Entry 6RDS (electron microscopy, 3.80 A resolution); this record covers chains P and U of the 20 polymer chains in the assembly.

Chain P:
Name: Mitochondrial ATP synthase subunit OSCP
Organism: Polytomella sp. Pringsheim 198.80
UniProtKB: D8V7I1 (D8V7I1_9CHLO); residue numbers follow UniProt; this construct covers 1-229
Sequence (229 residues; row label = number of the first residue in the row):
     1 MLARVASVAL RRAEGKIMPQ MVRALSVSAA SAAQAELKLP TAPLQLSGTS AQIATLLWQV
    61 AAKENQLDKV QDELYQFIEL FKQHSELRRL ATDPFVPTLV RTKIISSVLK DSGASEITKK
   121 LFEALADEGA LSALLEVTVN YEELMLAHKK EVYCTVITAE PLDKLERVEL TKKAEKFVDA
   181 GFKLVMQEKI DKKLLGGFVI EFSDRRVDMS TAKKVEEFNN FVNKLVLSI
Unresolved in the structure: 1-36, 151-229

Chain U:
Name: ATP synthase subunit alpha
Organism: Polytomella sp. Pringsheim 198.80
UniProtKB: A0ZW40 (A0ZW40_9CHLO); numbering as in UniProt (aligned over 1-562)
Sequence (562 residues; numbered 1 to 562; the number before each row is that of its first residue):
     1 MRSPAAFVAR SGLFKASLGQ SNWAQKAEQM MASVTRTFAA DAKALDELRK PKFSSKYLIQ
    61 HVSQKLIPAV KEWEKSYQPP VIHLGRVLSV GDGIARVYGL KSVQAGELVC FDSGVKGMAL
   121 NLQADHVGVV VFGNDSVIHQ GDLVYRTGQI VNVPIGPGTL GRVTDGLGQP IDGKGPLTNV
   181 RSSLVEVKAP GIIARQSVRE PLFTGVKAVD ALVPIGRGQR ELIIGDRQTG KTAVAIDAII
   241 HQKNCNEQVP KAQRVYCVYV AVGQKRSTVA QLVKLFTQTG AMRYTIMVSA TASDAAPLQF
   301 LAPYSGCAMA EYFRDTGKHG LIIYDDLSKQ SVAYRQMSLL LRRPPGREAF PGDVFYLHSR
   361 LLERAAKLSK ELGGGSLTAF PVIETQAGDV SAYIATNVIS ITDGQIFLET ELFYKGIRPA
   421 LNVGLSVSRV GSAAQFPGMK QVAGTLKLEL AQYREVAAFA QFGSDLDAAT QYVLERGARL
   481 TEMLKQKQFA PIPIERQTVA VYAATKGFLD KVRVQDIVAA EEAVISQVNP AVFKILKANG
   541 KITPALDAHL KAELRKVKLP GA
Unresolved in the structure: 1-39
Construct notes: conflict Arg266 (Lys in A0ZW40)
Metal / ion sites: Mg2+: Thr232 (together with ATP)
Ligand contacts: ATP (adenosine-5'-triphosphate): Arg227, Gln228, Thr229, Gly230, Lys231, Thr232, Ala233, Glu384, Phe413, Arg418, Pro419, Gln486, Lys487, Gln488

Chain P / chain U interface:
Contacting residue pairs (53):
  Lys69(P) - Tyr57(U)
  Asp72(P) - Phe53(U)
  Asp72(P) - Ser55(U)  hydrogen bond
  Glu73(P) - Tyr57(U)
  Glu73(P) - Leu58(U)
  Tyr75(P) - Phe53(U)  hydrophobic
  Gln76(P) - Ser55(U)
  Gln76(P) - Lys56(U)
  Gln76(P) - Tyr57(U)
  Gln76(P) - Leu58(U)  hydrogen bond (side chain-backbone)
  Gln76(P) - Ile59(U)  hydrogen bond (side chain-backbone)
  Phe77(P) - Leu58(U)  hydrophobic
  Ile78(P) - Leu48(U)  hydrophobic
  Glu79(P) - Pro51(U)
  Glu79(P) - Phe53(U)
  Leu80(P) - Ile59(U)  hydrophobic
  Leu80(P) - Val62(U)  hydrophobic
  Lys82(P) - Arg49(U)
  Gln83(P) - Ile59(U)
  Gln83(P) - Ser63(U)
  His84(P) - Ser63(U)  hydrogen bond
  His84(P) - Leu66(U)
  Glu86(P) - Tyr77(U)
  Arg89(P) - Tyr77(U)
  Arg89(P) - Gln78(U)  hydrogen bond (side chain-backbone)
  Arg89(P) - Pro80(U)
  Asp93(P) - Tyr98(U)
  Pro94(P) - Tyr98(U)
  Phe95(P) - Arg86(U)
  Phe95(P) - Val87(U)
  Phe95(P) - Leu88(U)  hydrophobic
  Phe95(P) - Tyr98(U)  hydrophobic
  Val96(P) - Tyr77(U)  hydrophobic
  Pro97(P) - Ser76(U)
  Val100(P) - Ser76(U)
  Val100(P) - Tyr77(U)  hydrophobic
  Lys103(P) - Trp73(U)
  Ile104(P) - Ala69(U)
  Ile104(P) - Val70(U)
  Ile104(P) - Trp73(U)
  Val108(P) - His61(U)  hydrogen bond (backbone-side chain)
  Val108(P) - Val62(U)  hydrophobic
  Val108(P) - Lys65(U)
  Lys110(P) - His61(U)
  Ser112(P) - Tyr57(U)  hydrogen bond (side chain-backbone)
  Ser112(P) - Leu58(U)
  Ser112(P) - His61(U)
  Gly113(P) - Tyr57(U)
  Gly113(P) - Leu58(U)
  Leu135(P) - Leu45(U)
  Leu135(P) - Leu48(U)  hydrophobic
  Val139(P) - Ala44(U)  hydrophobic
  Val139(P) - Leu45(U)  hydrophobic
Also at the interface, not in a pair above, chain P (35 interface residues in all): Leu87, Leu90, Thr92, Ser107, Thr138, Asn140, Glu142
Also at the interface, not in a pair above, chain U (32 interface residues in all): Ala40, Glu47, Lys52, Glu72, Gly141

Overview:
Chain P and chain U form an interface of 35 and 32 residues respectively, with 7 hydrogen bonds. Among the
polar pairs are Asp72(P)-Ser55(U), Gln76(P)-Leu58(U) and Gln76(P)-Ile59(U). Chain U binds ATP.
Here chain P is Mitochondrial ATP synthase subunit OSCP and chain U is ATP synthase subunit alpha, both from
Polytomella sp. Pringsheim 198.80. Entry 6RDS (Cryo-EM structure of Polytomella F-ATP synthase, Rotary
substate 1D, focussed refinement of F1 head and rotor) was determined by electron microscopy together with
6RD4, 6RD5, 6RD6, 6RD7, 6RD8, 6RD9 and 46 further entries from the same study.
